7M2Z - chains A and D of the 4 polymer chains in the assembly; structure by electron microscopy, 3.70 A resolution.

== Chain A ==
Protein: Tubulin gamma chain
Source organism: Saccharomyces cerevisiae (strain ATCC 204508 / S288c)
UniProtKB: P53378 (TBG_YEAST); numbering as in UniProt (aligned over 1-473)
Chain sequence (473 residues; numbered 1 to 473; the number before each row is that of its first residue):
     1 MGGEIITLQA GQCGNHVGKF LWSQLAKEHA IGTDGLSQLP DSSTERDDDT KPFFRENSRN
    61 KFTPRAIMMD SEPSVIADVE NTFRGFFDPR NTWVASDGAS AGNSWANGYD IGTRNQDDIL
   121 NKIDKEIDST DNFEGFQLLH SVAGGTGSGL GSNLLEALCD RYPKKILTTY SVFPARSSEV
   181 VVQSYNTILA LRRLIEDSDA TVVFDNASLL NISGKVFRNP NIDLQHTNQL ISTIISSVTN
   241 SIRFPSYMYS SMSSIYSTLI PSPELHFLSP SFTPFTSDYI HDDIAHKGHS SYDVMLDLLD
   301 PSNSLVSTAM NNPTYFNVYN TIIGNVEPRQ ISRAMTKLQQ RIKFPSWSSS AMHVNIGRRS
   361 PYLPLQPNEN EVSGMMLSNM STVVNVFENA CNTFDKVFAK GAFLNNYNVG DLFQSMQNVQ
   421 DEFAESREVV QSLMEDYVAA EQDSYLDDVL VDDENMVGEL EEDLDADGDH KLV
Unresolved in the structure: 1-2, 279-282, 447-473
Residues lining bound ligands: GDP (guanosine-5'-diphosphate): Gly11, Gln12, Cys13, Val17, Gly102, Ser141, Ala143, Gly144, Gly145, Val172, Gln183, Leu224, Gln225, Thr227, Asn228, Ile231
UniProt features mapped onto this chain:
  - binding site (GTP): Ala143 to Gly149

== Chain D ==
Protein: Spindle pole body component SPC97
Source organism: Saccharomyces cerevisiae (strain ATCC 204508 / S288c)
UniProtKB: P38863 (SPC97_YEAST); residue numbers follow UniProt; this construct covers 1-823
Chain sequence (823 residues; each row starts with the number of its first residue):
     1 MEIKEVDDRA ELLRYTNNIP LLGKLVNHQP LWSTNPKLKS FSLEKISAPD QRRVQEALVV
    61 KDLLNVLIGL EGTYIRYFND YEPSDPETPI EFKIAKKMDP SFKTFSRRIV RYGKQYMILT
   121 RAYEKWSDTS FGMVLQRFAY EIRRFLEDVY LKTLVERLER DFNKVPNFSI RELEQIINET
   181 EVNKQMELLY NIYEEIFREI EERRTNQSSQ EDFNNFMDSM KNESSLHLRL MVAFDTTVYP
   241 VPKGGAILKI FQQKILENLG DRSSVMFLKK LLNNISQDYC TMLYEWLTQG ILNDPYQEFM
   301 TYDDLEGKTD NIFDTRDRAW DTQYFIRKDV LLRDCDSEED KNLLFKMLRT GILLKVVRAS
   361 LQIPTIPSNS SDITIQEIND FADLMEGSNL ELYVDKCYSR ANEIFLKLFF QGYDLINVLK
   421 HLQQIFLGYQ SGHNVLKFLT KNMGELTKHY RNDNNANYDK LLQNFELERQ SENPNNLMRQ
   481 LLMIQFDTET LPQVLSHYLQ IYPEVPENNS ANDDSDPLMH ANNFKNMNAI LFDELSKERT
   541 GAYHGSNLEL YTPKSAIYHL KFDINIPYPL NIIISRTCMI KYQIILRYQL VLQYHSRLLD
   601 ETWMDLNKTP SWKYRGYSHT VKRRIVRATR VLHAKMNHFI KTIMEYFNQN VIDKEVYSLE
   661 KCYRNPTLAV AIQNELEGGL TNIMTNRCLS DLIPLQLQIF DIVYKFCKFI KSMRAKLCQL
   721 DPVLYEKHKS GMMKTLNEGY RTNNGGQEDV GYQEDAALEL IQKLIEYISN ASSIFRKCLI
   781 NFTQELSTEK FDFYDSSSVD AAGIERVLYS IVPPRSASAS SQR
Unresolved in the structure: 209-224, 307-317, 501-555, 723-750, 790-800, 815-823

== Chain A / chain D interface ==
Contacting residue pairs (56):
  Glu45(A) - Lys420(D)  salt bridge
  Asp47(A) - Lys420(D)  salt bridge
  Asp49(A) - His433(D)  salt bridge
  Pro163(A) - Lys608(D)
  Lys165(A) - Lys608(D)  hydrogen bond (backbone-side chain)
  Glu196(A) - Lys613(D)  salt bridge
  Asp199(A) - Lys608(D)  salt bridge
  Pro245(A) - Gln430(D)
  Ser246(A) - Gly432(D)  hydrogen bond (backbone-backbone)
  Tyr247(A) - Tyr429(D)  hydrophobic
  Tyr247(A) - Gly432(D)
  Tyr247(A) - Ile652(D)
  Tyr247(A) - Asp653(D)  hydrogen bond
  Met248(A) - Met644(D)
  Met248(A) - Glu645(D)
  Met248(A) - Asn648(D)
  Tyr249(A) - Glu645(D)
  Ser250(A) - Gly432(D)
  Ser250(A) - Leu436(D)
  Ser251(A) - Leu436(D)
  Ser253(A) - Met604(D)
  Ser254(A) - Asp600(D)  hydrogen bond
  Ser254(A) - Lys641(D)
  Ser257(A) - Asp600(D)  hydrogen bond
  Ser257(A) - Trp603(D)
  Ser257(A) - Asn637(D)
  Ser257(A) - Lys641(D)  hydrogen bond
  Thr258(A) - His638(D)
  Thr258(A) - Lys641(D)
  Ile260(A) - Trp603(D)  hydrogen bond (backbone-side chain)
  Ser262(A) - Arg630(D)
  Pro263(A) - Asn607(D)
  Pro263(A) - Arg630(D)
  Asn317(A) - His638(D)
  Pro328(A) - Asn650(D)
  Met335(A) - Arg806(D)
  Met335(A) - Tyr809(D)
  Thr336(A) - Glu805(D)  hydrogen bond
  Thr336(A) - Tyr809(D)
  Gln339(A) - Tyr809(D)
  Ser346(A) - Pro814(D)
  Ser348(A) - Pro814(D)
  Ser349(A) - Ser810(D)  hydrogen bond (side chain-backbone)
  Ser350(A) - Tyr809(D)  hydrogen bond (side chain-backbone)
  Ser350(A) - Ser810(D)  hydrogen bond (backbone-side chain)
  Ala351(A) - His638(D)
  Met352(A) - Arg806(D)
  Met352(A) - Tyr809(D)  hydrophobic
  His353(A) - His638(D)  hydrogen bond
  His353(A) - Thr642(D)
  His353(A) - Glu645(D)  salt bridge
  Val354(A) - Glu645(D)  hydrogen bond (backbone-side chain)
  Val354(A) - Gln649(D)  hydrogen bond (backbone-side chain)
  Val354(A) - Arg806(D)
  Arg358(A) - Gln430(D)
  Tyr445(A) - Arg627(D)
Other interface residues (no listed pair), chain A (45 interface residues in all): Asn132, Glu134, Lys164, Ile166, Leu167, Tyr256, Ser332, Phe344, Ile356
Other interface residues (no listed pair), chain D (38 interface residues in all): His421, Leu427, Gly428, Ser431, Lys437, Gln593, Val656, Ala802

== Overview ==
Chain A and chain D form an interface of 45 and 38 residues respectively; the contacts include 14 hydrogen
bonds and 6 salt bridges. Among the polar pairs are Glu45(A)-Lys420(D), Asp47(A)-Lys420(D) and
Asp49(A)-His433(D). Ligands of chain A: GDP.
Here chain A is Tubulin gamma chain and chain D is Spindle pole body component SPC97, both from Saccharomyces
cerevisiae (strain ATCC 204508 / S288c). Entry 7M2Z (Monomeric single-particle reconstruction of the Yeast
gamma-TuSC) was determined by electron microscopy, deposited together with 7M2W, 7M2X, 7M2Y and 7M3P.
